PDB entry 7RIX | X-ray diffraction, 3.40 A resolution | chains R and B of the 13 polymer chains in the assembly

Chain R:
Molecule: 10-nt RNA strand
Sequence (10 nucleotides; each row starts with the number of its first residue):
     1 AUCGAGAGGC
Bound ions: Mg2+: G9, C10 (shared with 2 residues of chain A)

Chain B:
Name: DNA-directed RNA polymerase II subunit RPB2
Organism: Saccharomyces cerevisiae (strain ATCC 204508 / S288c)
Notes: EC 2.7.7.6
UniProtKB: P08518 (RPB2_YEAST); residues 1-1224 here = UniProt positions 1-1224
Sequence (1224 residues; row label = number of the first residue in the row):
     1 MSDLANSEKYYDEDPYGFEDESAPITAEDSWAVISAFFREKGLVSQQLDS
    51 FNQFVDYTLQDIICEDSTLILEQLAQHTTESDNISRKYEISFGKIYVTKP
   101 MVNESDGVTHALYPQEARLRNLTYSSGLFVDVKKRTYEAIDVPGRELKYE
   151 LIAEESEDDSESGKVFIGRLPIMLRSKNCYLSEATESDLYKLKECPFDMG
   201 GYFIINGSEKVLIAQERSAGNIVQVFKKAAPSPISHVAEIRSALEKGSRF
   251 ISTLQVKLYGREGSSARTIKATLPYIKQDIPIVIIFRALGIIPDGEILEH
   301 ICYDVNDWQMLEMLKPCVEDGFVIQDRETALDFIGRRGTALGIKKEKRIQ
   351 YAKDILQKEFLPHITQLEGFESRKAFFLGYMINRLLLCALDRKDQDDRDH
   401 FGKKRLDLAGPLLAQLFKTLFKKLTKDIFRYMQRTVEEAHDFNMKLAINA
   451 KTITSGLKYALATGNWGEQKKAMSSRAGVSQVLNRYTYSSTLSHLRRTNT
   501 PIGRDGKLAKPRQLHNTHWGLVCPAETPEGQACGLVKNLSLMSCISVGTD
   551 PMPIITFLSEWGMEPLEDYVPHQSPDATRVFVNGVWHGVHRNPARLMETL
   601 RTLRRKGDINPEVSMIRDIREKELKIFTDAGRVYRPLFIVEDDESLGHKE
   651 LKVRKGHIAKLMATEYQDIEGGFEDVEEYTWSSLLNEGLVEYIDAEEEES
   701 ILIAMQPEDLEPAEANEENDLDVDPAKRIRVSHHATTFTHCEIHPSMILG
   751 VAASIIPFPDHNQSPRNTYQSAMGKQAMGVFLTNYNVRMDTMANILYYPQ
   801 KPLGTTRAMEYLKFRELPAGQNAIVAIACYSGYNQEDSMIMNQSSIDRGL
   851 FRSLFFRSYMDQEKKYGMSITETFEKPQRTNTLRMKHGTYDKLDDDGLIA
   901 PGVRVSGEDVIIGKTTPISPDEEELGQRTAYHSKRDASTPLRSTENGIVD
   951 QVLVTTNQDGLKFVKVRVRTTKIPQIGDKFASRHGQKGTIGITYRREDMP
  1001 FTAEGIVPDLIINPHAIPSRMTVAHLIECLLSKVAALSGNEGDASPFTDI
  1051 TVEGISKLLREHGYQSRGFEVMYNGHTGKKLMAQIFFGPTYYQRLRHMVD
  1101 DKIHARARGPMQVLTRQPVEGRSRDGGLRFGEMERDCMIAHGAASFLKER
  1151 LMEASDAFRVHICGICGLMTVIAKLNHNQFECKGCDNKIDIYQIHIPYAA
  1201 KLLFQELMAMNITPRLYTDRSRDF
Unresolved in the structure: 1-19, 76-85, 139-161, 338-344, 439-445, 504-507, 644-646, 669-675, 715-720, 920-929, 1222-1224
Bound ions: Zn2+: Cys1163, Cys1166, Cys1182, Cys1185

Chain R / chain B interface:
Contacting residue pairs (11):
  A1(R) - Gln1112(B)  phosphate contact
  A5(R) - Gly478(B)  sugar contact
  A7(R) - Pro528(B)  phosphate contact
  A7(R) - Gln776(B)  hydrogen bond to the sugar
  A7(R) - His1097(B)  sugar contact
  G8(R) - Gln776(B)  hydrogen bond to the phosphate
  G8(R) - Lys979(B)  hydrogen bond to the phosphate
  G8(R) - His1097(B)  sugar contact
  G9(R) - Lys979(B)  salt bridge to the phosphate
  G9(R) - Lys987(B)  phosphate contact
  C10(R) - Lys987(B)  salt bridge to the phosphate
Also at the interface, not in a pair above, chain R (8 interface residues in all): G4, G6
Also at the interface, not in a pair above, chain B (10 interface residues in all): Ala477, Gln481, Glu529

In short:
8 residues of chain R face 10 of chain B across their interface; the contacts include 3 hydrogen bonds and 2
salt bridges. Polar pairs include A7(R)-Gln776(B), G8(R)-Gln776(B) and G8(R)-Lys979(B). The Mg2+ site is built
by G9(R) and C10(R).
Here chain R is a 10-nt RNA strand and chain B is DNA-directed RNA polymerase II subunit RPB2 (Saccharomyces
cerevisiae (strain ATCC 204508 / S288c)). Entry 7RIX (RNA polymerase II elongation complex with hairpin
polyamide Py-Im 1, scaffold 2) was determined by X-ray diffraction together with 7RIM, 7RIP, 7RIQ, 7RIW and
7RIY from the same study.
